PDB entry 3BDM | X-ray diffraction, 2.70 A resolution | chains F and G of the 28 polymer chains in the assembly

Chain F:
Molecule: Proteasome component C1
Source organism: Saccharomyces cerevisiae
Notes: EC 3.4.25.1
Reference sequence: P21242 (PSA3_YEAST); the construct lacks a stretch of the UniProt sequence and is renumbered around it, so the offset changes along the chain: 2-180 = UniProt 2-180; 184-199 = UniProt 187-202; 201-206 = UniProt 203-208; 207-218 = UniProt 211-222; 1 more segments
Amino-acid sequence (287 residues; numbered 2 to 281 plus 11 insertion-coded residues; 4 numbers in that range are skipped by the numbering (no residue carries them; nothing is unmodelled there); the number before each row is that of its first residue; a row labelled like 18A-18F holds insertion residues (18A, then the next letters in order)):
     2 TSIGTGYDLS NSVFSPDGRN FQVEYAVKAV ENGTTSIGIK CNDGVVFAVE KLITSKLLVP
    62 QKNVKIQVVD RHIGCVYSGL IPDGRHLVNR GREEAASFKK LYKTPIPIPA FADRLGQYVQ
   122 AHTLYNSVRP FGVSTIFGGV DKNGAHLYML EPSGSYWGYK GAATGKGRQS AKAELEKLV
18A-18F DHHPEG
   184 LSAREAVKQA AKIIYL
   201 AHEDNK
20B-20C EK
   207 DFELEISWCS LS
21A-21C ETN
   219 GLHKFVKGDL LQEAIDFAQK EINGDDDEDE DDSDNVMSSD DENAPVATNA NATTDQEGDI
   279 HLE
Not modelled in the structure: 2-4, 242-281

Chain G:
Molecule: Proteasome component C7-alpha
Source organism: Saccharomyces cerevisiae
Notes: EC 3.4.25.1
Reference sequence: P21243 (PSA6_YEAST); the construct lacks a stretch of the UniProt sequence and is renumbered around it, so the offset changes along the chain: -3 to 34 = UniProt 1-38; 35-143 = UniProt 40-148; 144-179 = UniProt 150-185; 186-218 = UniProt 199-231; 1 more segments
Amino-acid sequence (252 residues; each row starts with the number of its first residue; note: 6 numbers in that range are skipped by the numbering (no residue carries them; nothing is unmodelled there); a row labelled like 17A-17E holds insertion residues (17A, then the next letters in order); numbers below 1 keep their minus sign (Met-3 is residue -3)):
    -3 MSGAAAASAA GYDRHITIFS PEGRLYQVEY AFKATNQT
   34A N
    35 INSLAVRGKD CTVVISQKKV PDKLLDPTTV SYIFCISRTI GMVVNGPIPD ARNAALRAKA
    95 EAAEFRYKYG YDMPCDVLAK RMANLSQIYT QRAYMRPLGV ILTFVSVDE
   14A E
   144 LGPSIYKTDP AGYYVGYKAT ATGPKQQEIT TNLENH
17A-17E FKKSK
18A-18D IDHI
   184 N
18G-18H EE
   18M S
   186 WEKVVEFAIT HMIDALGTEF SKNDLEVGVA TKD
   220 KFFTLSAENI EERLVAIAEQ D
Not modelled in the structure: -3 to 5

Interface between chain F and chain G:
Pairs across the interface - 64 pairs, chain F then chain G:
  Thr6(F) - His11(G)
  Gly7(F) - His11(G)
  Tyr8(F) - Arg10(G)
  Tyr8(F) - His11(G)
  Tyr8(F) - Tyr26(G)  hydrogen bond
  Ser13(F) - Arg130(G)
  Val14(F) - His11(G)
  Val14(F) - Gln23(G)
  Phe15(F) - Gln23(G)  hydrogen bond (backbone-side chain)
  Phe15(F) - Tyr26(G)
  Phe15(F) - Ala27(G)  hydrophobic
  Phe15(F) - Ala30(G)  hydrophobic
  Phe15(F) - Arg130(G)
  Phe15(F) - Pro131(G)
  Phe15(F) - Gly133(G)
  Ser16(F) - Tyr26(G)
  Pro17(F) - Tyr26(G)  hydrophobic
  Pro17(F) - Lys29(G)
  Asp18(F) - Lys29(G)
  Asp18A(F) - Lys57(G)  salt bridge
  Gly19(F) - Tyr26(G)
  Gly19(F) - Lys29(G)
  Gly19(F) - Ala30(G)
  Gly19(F) - Gln33(G)  hydrogen bond (backbone-side chain)
  Lys41(F) - Asp60(G)  salt bridge
  Gln118(F) - Arg86(G)  hydrogen bond (side chain-backbone)
  Gln118(F) - Asn87(G)
  Gln118(F) - Leu90(G)
  Gln121(F) - Pro83(G)
  Gln121(F) - Asp84(G)
  Gln121(F) - Asn87(G)  hydrogen bond
  Gln121(F) - Arg130(G)
  Thr124(F) - Arg130(G)  hydrogen bond (backbone-side chain)
  Leu125(F) - Tyr128(G)
  Leu125(F) - Arg130(G)
  Tyr126(F) - Tyr128(G)
  Tyr126(F) - Met129(G)  hydrophobic
  Ser154(F) - Pro83(G)
  Gly155(F) - Pro83(G)
  Ser156(F) - Ile82(G)
  Ser156(F) - Pro83(G)
  Tyr157(F) - Arg86(G)  hydrogen bond (backbone-side chain)
  Trp158(F) - Leu59(G)  hydrophobic
  Trp158(F) - Thr63(G)
  Trp158(F) - Val64(G)  hydrophobic
  Trp158(F) - Ser65(G)
  Trp158(F) - Tyr66(G)
  Trp158(F) - Ile82(G)  hydrophobic
  Trp158(F) - Arg86(G)
  Gly159(F) - Leu59(G)
  Gly159(F) - Asp60(G)  hydrogen bond (backbone-backbone)
  Gly159(F) - Thr63(G)  hydrogen bond (backbone-side chain)
  Tyr160(F) - Leu58(G)
  Tyr160(F) - Leu59(G)  hydrophobic
  Lys161(F) - Lys57(G)
  Lys161(F) - Leu58(G)  hydrogen bond (backbone-backbone)
  Lys161(F) - Leu59(G)
  Gly162(F) - Leu58(G)
  Lys173(F) - Leu58(G)
  Leu176(F) - Leu58(G)  hydrophobic
  Glu177(F) - Asp56(G)
  Glu177(F) - Lys57(G)  salt bridge
  Glu177(F) - Leu58(G)
  Val180(F) - Leu58(G)  hydrophobic
Also at the interface, not in a pair above, chain F (33 interface residues in all): Gly5, Arg20, Asp114
Also at the interface, not in a pair above, chain G (29 interface residues in all): Leu132

In short:
33 residues of chain F and 29 residues of chain G are in contact, with 10 hydrogen bonds and 3 salt bridges.
Polar contacts include Asp18A(F)-Lys57(G), Lys41(F)-Asp60(G) and Glu177(F)-Lys57(G).
Chain F is Proteasome component C1 and chain G is Proteasome component C7-alpha, both from Saccharomyces
cerevisiae; the structure, yeast 20S proteasome:glidobactin A-complex, was determined by X-ray diffraction
together with 2ZCY from the same study.
